Entry 7WPF (electron microscopy, 2.92 A resolution); this record covers chains Y and Z of the 12 polymer chains in the assembly.

Chain Y:
Name: JMB2002 Fab light chain
From: Mus musculus
Notes: antibody fragment or engineered binder
Sequence (214 residues; numbered 1 to 214; the number before each row is that of its first residue):
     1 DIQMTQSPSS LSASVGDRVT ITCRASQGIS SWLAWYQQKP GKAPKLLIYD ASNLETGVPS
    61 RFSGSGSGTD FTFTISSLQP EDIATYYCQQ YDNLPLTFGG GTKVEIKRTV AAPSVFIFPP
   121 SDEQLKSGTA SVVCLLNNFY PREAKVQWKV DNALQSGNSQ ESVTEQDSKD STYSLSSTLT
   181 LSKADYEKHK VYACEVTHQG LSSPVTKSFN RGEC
Not modelled in the structure: 214
Cystine bridges: Cys23-Cys88, Cys134-Cys194

Chain Z:
Name: Anti-Fab nanobody
From: Lama glama
Notes: antibody fragment or engineered binder
Sequence (133 residues; each row starts with the number of its first residue):
     8 GSQVQLQESG GGLVQPGGSL RLSCAASGRT ISRYAMSWFR QAPGKEREFV AVARRSGDGA
    68 FYADSVQGRF TVSRDDAKNT VYLQMNSLKP EDTAVYYCAI DSDTFYSGSY DYWGQGTQVT
   128 VSSHHHHHHE PEA
Not modelled in the structure: 8-9, 130-140
Cystine bridges: Cys31-Cys105

Chain Y / chain Z interface:
Residue-residue contacts - 14 pairs, chain Y then chain Z:
  Lys107(Y) with Phe68(Z)
  Thr109(Y) with Asp71(Z), hydrogen bond
  Glu143(Y) with Tyr113(Z), hydrogen bond (backbone-side chain)
  Ala144(Y) with Tyr113(Z); Tyr117(Z)
  Lys145(Y) with Tyr117(Z), hydrogen bond (backbone-side chain)
  Thr197(Y) with Tyr117(Z)
  His198(Y) with Asp118(Z)
  Gln199(Y) with Phe56(Z); Ser116(Z), hydrogen bond; Asp118(Z)
  Leu201(Y) with Asp118(Z)
  Ser202(Y) with Arg54(Z); Trp120(Z)
Also at the interface, not in a pair above, chain Y (16 interface residues in all): Arg108, Val110, Tyr140, Pro141, Arg142, Gly200
Also at the interface, not in a pair above, chain Z (12 interface residues in all): Phe46, Ser114, Gly115

Summary:
Chain Y and chain Z form an interface of 16 and 12 residues respectively; the contacts include 4 hydrogen
bonds. Polar pairs include Thr109(Y)-Asp71(Z), Glu143(Y)-Tyr113(Z) and Lys145(Y)-Tyr117(Z).
Chain Y is JMB2002 Fab light chain (Mus musculus) and chain Z is Anti-Fab nanobody (Lama glama); the
structure, SARS-CoV-2 Omicron Variant S Trimer complexed with three JMB2002 Fab, was determined by electron
microscopy (same publication as 7WPA, 7WPB, 7WPC, 7WPD, 7WPE and 7WRV).
